Entry 3CD1 (X-ray diffraction, 1.31 A resolution); this record covers chain A.

== Chain A ==
Protein: Green fluorescent protein
Source organism: Aequorea victoria
Reference sequence: P42212 (GFP_AEQVI); aligned to UniProt positions 2-238 over residues 2-238
Sequence (248 residues; numbered -10 to 238 plus 1 insertion-coded residue; 2 numbers in that range are skipped by the numbering (no residue carries them; nothing is unmodelled there); the number before each row is that of its first residue; numbers below 1 keep their minus sign (Met-10 is residue -10)):
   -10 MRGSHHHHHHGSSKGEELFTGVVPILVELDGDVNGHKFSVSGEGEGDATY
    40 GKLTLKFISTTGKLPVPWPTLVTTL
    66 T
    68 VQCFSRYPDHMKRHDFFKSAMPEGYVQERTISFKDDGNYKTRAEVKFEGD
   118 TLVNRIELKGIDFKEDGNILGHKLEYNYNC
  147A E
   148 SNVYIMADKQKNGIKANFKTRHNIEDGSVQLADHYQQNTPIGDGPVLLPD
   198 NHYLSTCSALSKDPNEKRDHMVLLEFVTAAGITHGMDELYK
Unresolved in the structure: -10 to 2, 231-238
Construct notes: expression tag (-10 to 1); engineered mutation Ser48 (Cys in P42212), Arg80 (Gln in P42212), Ser99 (Phe in P42212), Cys147 (Ser in P42212), Glu147A (His148 in P42212), Ala163 (Val164 in P42212), Thr167 (Ile168 in P42212), Cys204 (Gln205 in P42212); chromophore (66, 66, 66)
Modified / non-standard residues: Thr66 ({2-[(1R,2R)-1-amino-2-hydroxypropyl]-4-(4-hydroxybenzylidene)-5-oxo-4,5-dihydro-1H-imidazol-1-yl}acetic acid; CRO)
Disulfides: Cys147-Cys204
Covalently attached groups: covalent link Leu64-Thr66; covalent link Thr66-Val68

== Overview ==
Chain A is Green fluorescent protein (Aequorea victoria); the structure, Development of a family of
redox-sensitive green fluorescent protein indicators for use in relatively oxidizing subcellular ..., was
determined by X-ray diffraction (same publication as 3CB9, 3CBE and 3CD9).
